PDB entry 4UNZ | X-ray diffraction, 2.90 A resolution | chains C and E of the 6 polymer chains in the assembly

== Chain C (and E) ==
Protein: Hay subunit of haemagglutinin
Source organism: Influenza A virus (A/EQ/NEWMARKET/93/(H3N8))
Notes: chain E of this document is another copy of the same molecule, construct and numbering; everything in this record applies to it too
UniProtKB: Q82847 (Q82847_9INFA); residues 2-329 here correspond to UniProt positions 17-344 (UniProt number = residue number + 15)
Amino-acid sequence (330 residues; numbered 0 to 329; the number before each row is that of its first residue; numbering starts at 0):
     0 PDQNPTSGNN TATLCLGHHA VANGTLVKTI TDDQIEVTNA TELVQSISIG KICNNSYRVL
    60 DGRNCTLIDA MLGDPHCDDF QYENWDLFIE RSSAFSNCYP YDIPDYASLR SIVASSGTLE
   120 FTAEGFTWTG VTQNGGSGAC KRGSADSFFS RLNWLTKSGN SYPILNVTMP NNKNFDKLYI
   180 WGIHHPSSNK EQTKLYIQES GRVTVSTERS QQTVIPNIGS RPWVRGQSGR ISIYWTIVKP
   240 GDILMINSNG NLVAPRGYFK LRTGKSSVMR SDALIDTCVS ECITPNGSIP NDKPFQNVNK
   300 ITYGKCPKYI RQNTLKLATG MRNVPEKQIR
Differences from the reference sequence: expression tag (0-1)
Disulfides: C52-C277, C64-C76, C97-C139, C281-C305
Covalently attached groups: N-acetylglucosamine (NAG) linked to N8, N22, N38, N53, N63, N165, N285
What the authors report for this chain:
  - binding site for beta-D-galactopyranose: Q226
  - binding site for N-acetyl-D-glucosamine-6-sulfate: K193
  - specificity-determining residues: W222

== Interface between chain C and chain E ==
Contacting residue pairs (22; chain C residue first):
  N165(C) with S219(E), hydrogen bond
  R201(C) with I217(E), hydrogen bond (side chain-backbone)
  S205(C) with R220(E); P221(E)
  T206(C) with P221(E); R229(E)
  E207(C) with P221(E); R229(E)
  R208(C) with Y100(E); D101(E)
  Q210(C) with D101(E); H184(E), hydrogen bond; N216(E); R220(E); S231(E)
  T212(C) with N216(E), hydrogen bond
  I242(C) with P221(E), hydrophobic
  M244(C) with S219(E); R220(E); P221(E)
  N246(C) with G218(E); S219(E)
Interface residues without a listed pair, chain C (13 interface residues in all): I163, T203
Interface residues without a listed pair, chain E (14 interface residues in all): N188, W222, V223

== Overview ==
The interface between chain C and chain E involves 13 residues on one side and 14 on the other; the contacts
include 4 hydrogen bonds. Among the polar pairs are N165(C)-S219(E), R201(C)-I217(E) and Q210(C)-H184(E). The
paper reports a binding site for beta-D-galactopyranose at Q226(C); a binding site for
N-acetyl-D-glucosamine-6-sulfate at K193(C).
Both chains are Hay subunit of haemagglutinin (Influenza A virus (A/EQ/NEWMARKET/93/(H3N8))). Entry 4UNZ
(Structure of the A_Equine_Newmarket_2_93 H3 haemagglutinin in complex with 6SO4-Sialyl Lewis X) was
determined by X-ray diffraction (same publication as 4UNW, 4UNX, 4UNY, 4UO0, 4UO1, 4UO2 and 8 further
entries).
